PDB entry 5GQK | X-ray diffraction, 1.50 A resolution | chain A

# Chain A
Molecule: Polyhedrin
Organism: Bombyx mori cypovirus 1
Notes: engineered mutation(s): 192G,193S,194A deletion
UniProt: P11041 (PYHD_CPVBM); residue numbers follow UniProt; this construct covers 2-191, 195-248
Sequence (245 residues; row label = number of the first residue in the row; note: 3 numbers in that range are skipped by the numbering (no residue carries them; nothing is unmodelled there)):
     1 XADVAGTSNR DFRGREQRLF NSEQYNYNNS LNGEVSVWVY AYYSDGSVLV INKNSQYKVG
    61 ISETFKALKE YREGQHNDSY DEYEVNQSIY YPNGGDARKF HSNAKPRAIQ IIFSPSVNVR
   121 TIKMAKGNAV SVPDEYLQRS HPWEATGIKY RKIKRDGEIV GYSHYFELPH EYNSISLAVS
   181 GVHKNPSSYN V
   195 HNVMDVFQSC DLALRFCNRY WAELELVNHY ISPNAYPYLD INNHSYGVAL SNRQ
Modified / non-standard residues: ACE (acetyl group) at position 1
Construct notes: acetylation (1)
Swiss-Prot annotation at these positions:
  - glycosylation (N-linked (GlcNAc...) asparagine): Asn28, Asn77, Asn86, Asn237

# Summary
Chain A is Polyhedrin (Bombyx mori cypovirus 1); the structure, Crystal structure of Cypovirus Polyhedra
mutant with deletion of Gly192-Ala194, was determined by X-ray diffraction together with 5GQI, 5GQJ, 5GQL,
5GQM and 5GQN from the same study.
